Entry 5V5E (X-ray diffraction, 2.30 A resolution); this record covers chain A.

== Chain A ==
Name: Orf 17
From: Human herpesvirus 8
Reference sequence: O40922 (O40922_HHV8); residues 4-196 here correspond to UniProt positions 23-215 (UniProt number = residue number + 19)
Chain sequence (193 residues; each row starts with the number of its first residue):
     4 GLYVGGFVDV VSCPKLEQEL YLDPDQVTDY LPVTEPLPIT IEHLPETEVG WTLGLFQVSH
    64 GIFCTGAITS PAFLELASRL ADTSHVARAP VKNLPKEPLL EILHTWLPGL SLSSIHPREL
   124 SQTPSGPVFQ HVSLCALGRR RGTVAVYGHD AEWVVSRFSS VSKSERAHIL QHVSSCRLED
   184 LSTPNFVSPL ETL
Disordered / not traced: 20-21, 194-196
Ligand contacts: 8N4 (4-{[6-(cyclohexylmethyl)pyridine-2-carbonyl]amino}-3-{[3-(trifluoromethoxy)phenyl]amino}benzoic acid): Ile44, Phe76, Leu79, Leu83, Ile105, Leu106, Trp109, Leu110, Ala139, Phe189, Pro192

== Overview ==
Ligands of chain A: compound 8N4.
Chain A is Orf 17 (Human herpesvirus 8); the structure, Room temperature (280K) crystal structure of Kaposi's
sarcoma-associated herpesvirus protease in complex with allosteric inhibitor (compound ..., was determined by
X-ray diffraction, deposited together with 5V5D.
